Entry 1AR8 (X-ray diffraction, 2.90 A resolution); this record covers chains 1 and 3 of the 5 polymer chains in the assembly.

Chain 1:
Molecule: P1/mahoney poliovirus
Organism: Human poliovirus 1
Notes: fragment: virus protomer
Reference sequence: P03300 (POLH_POL1M); residues 1-302 here correspond to UniProt positions 579-880 (UniProt number = residue number + 578)
Amino-acid sequence (302 residues; numbered 1 to 302; the number before each row is that of its first residue):
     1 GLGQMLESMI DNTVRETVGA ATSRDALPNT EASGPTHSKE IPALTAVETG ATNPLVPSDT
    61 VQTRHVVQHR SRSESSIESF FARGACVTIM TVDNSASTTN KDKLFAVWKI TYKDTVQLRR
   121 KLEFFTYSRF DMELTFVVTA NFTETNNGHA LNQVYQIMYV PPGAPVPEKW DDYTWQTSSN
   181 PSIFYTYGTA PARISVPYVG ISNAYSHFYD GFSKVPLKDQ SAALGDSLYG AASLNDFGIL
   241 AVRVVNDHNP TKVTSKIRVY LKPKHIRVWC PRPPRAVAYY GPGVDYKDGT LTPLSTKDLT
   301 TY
Not modelled in the structure: 1-19
Sequence notes: engineered mutation Ser95 (Pro673 in P03300)
Small-molecule neighbours: sphingosine (SPH): Ile110, Tyr112, Met132, Leu134, Ile157, Tyr159, Pro181, Ile183, Ile194, Val196, Val199, Tyr205, Ser206, His207, Asp236, Phe237, Leu240

Chain 3:
Molecule: P1/mahoney poliovirus
Organism: Human poliovirus 1
Notes: fragment: virus protomer; engineered mutation(s): CHAIN 1, P95S
Reference sequence: P03300 (POLH_POL1M); residues 1-238 here correspond to UniProt positions 341-578 (UniProt number = residue number + 340)
Amino-acid sequence (238 residues; numbered 1 to 238; the number before each row is that of its first residue):
     1 GLPVMNTPGS NQYLTADNFQ SPCALPEFDV TPPIDIPGEV KNMMELAEID TMIPFDLSAT
    61 KKNTMEMYRV RLSDKPHTDD PILCLSLSPA SDPRLSHTML GEILNYYTHW AGSLKFTFLF
   121 CGSMMATGKL LVSYAPPGAD PPKKRKEAML GTHVIWDIGL QSSCTMVVPW ISNTTYRQTI
   181 DDSFTEGGYI SVFYQTRIVV PLSTPREMDI LGFVSACNDF SVRLLRDTTH IEQKALAQ
Not modelled in the structure: 236-238
Sequence notes: conflict Ser123 (Phe463 in P03300)

Chain 1 / chain 3 interface:
Contacting residue pairs (180):
  Leu27(1) - Asn218(3)
  Leu27(1) - Asp219(3)
  Leu27(1) - Phe220(3)
  Pro28(1) - Asn218(3)
  Ala43(1) - Cys164(3)
  Ala43(1) - Thr165(3)  hydrogen bond (backbone-backbone)
  Leu44(1) - Gln161(3)
  Leu44(1) - Ser163(3)
  Thr45(1) - Gln161(3)
  Thr45(1) - Ser162(3)  hydrogen bond (backbone-backbone)
  Thr45(1) - Ser163(3)  hydrogen bond (backbone-backbone)
  Thr45(1) - Thr165(3)
  Ala46(1) - Ser162(3)
  Ala46(1) - Ser163(3)
  Val47(1) - Thr117(3)
  Val47(1) - Leu119(3)  hydrophobic
  Val47(1) - Ser163(3)  hydrogen bond (backbone-side chain)
  Glu48(1) - Leu119(3)
  Glu48(1) - Ser162(3)  hydrogen bond
  Thr52(1) - Glu48(3)
  Thr52(1) - Asp50(3)  hydrogen bond (side chain-backbone)
  Thr52(1) - Lys115(3)
  Thr52(1) - Ser215(3)
  Asn53(1) - Lys115(3)  hydrogen bond (backbone-side chain)
  Asn53(1) - Thr165(3)  hydrogen bond
  Leu55(1) - Lys115(3)
  Leu55(1) - Thr165(3)
  Leu55(1) - Val167(3)  hydrophobic
  Leu55(1) - Cys217(3)  hydrogen bond (backbone-side chain)
  Val56(1) - Asn218(3)
  Pro57(1) - Ser113(3)
  Pro57(1) - Val167(3)  hydrophobic
  Pro57(1) - Pro169(3)  hydrophobic
  Thr60(1) - Val167(3)
  Val61(1) - Thr152(3)
  Arg70(1) - Ala111(3)
  Arg70(1) - Gly112(3)
  Arg70(1) - Tyr176(3)
  Arg70(1) - Asp219(3)  hydrogen bond (side chain-backbone)
  Arg70(1) - Ser221(3)  hydrogen bond
  Ser71(1) - Ser221(3)
  Arg72(1) - Asn42(3)  hydrogen bond (backbone-side chain)
  Arg72(1) - Met44(3)
  Arg72(1) - Glu48(3)  salt bridge
  Arg72(1) - Cys217(3)
  Arg72(1) - Asn218(3)
  Arg72(1) - Phe220(3)  hydrogen bond (side chain-backbone)
  Glu74(1) - Tyr107(3)  hydrogen bond (backbone-side chain)
  Glu74(1) - Arg223(3)
  Glu74(1) - Leu224(3)  hydrogen bond (side chain-backbone)
  Glu74(1) - Leu225(3)  hydrogen bond (side chain-backbone)
  Ser75(1) - Asn42(3)  hydrogen bond
  Ser75(1) - Met43(3)  hydrogen bond (backbone-backbone)
  Ser75(1) - Met44(3)
  Ser75(1) - Tyr107(3)
  Ser75(1) - Val222(3)
  Ser76(1) - Lys41(3)
  Ser76(1) - Asn42(3)
  Ile77(1) - Val40(3)
  Ile77(1) - Lys41(3)  hydrogen bond (backbone-backbone)
  Ile77(1) - Met43(3)  hydrophobic
  Ser79(1) - Leu225(3)
  Phe80(1) - Met43(3)  hydrophobic
  Phe80(1) - Tyr106(3)  hydrophobic
  Phe80(1) - Tyr107(3)
  Phe80(1) - Leu225(3)
  Ala82(1) - Ala16(3)
  Arg83(1) - Thr15(3)
  Arg83(1) - Ala16(3)
  Arg83(1) - Leu225(3)
  Gly84(1) - Tyr13(3)
  Gly84(1) - Thr15(3)  hydrogen bond (backbone-backbone)
  Asp114(1) - Gln233(3)  hydrogen bond (backbone-side chain)
  Thr115(1) - Gln233(3)
  Val116(1) - Glu232(3)
  Val116(1) - Gln233(3)  hydrogen bond (backbone-side chain)
  Gln117(1) - Asp227(3)
  Arg120(1) - Glu102(3)  salt bridge
  Arg120(1) - Tyr106(3)  hydrogen bond
  Arg120(1) - Thr228(3)
  Arg120(1) - His230(3)
  Arg120(1) - Ile231(3)
  Lys121(1) - Tyr106(3)
  Phe124(1) - Tyr106(3)  hydrophobic
  Phe125(1) - Val40(3)  hydrophobic
  Phe125(1) - Met43(3)  hydrophobic
  Arg129(1) - Val30(3)
  Arg129(1) - Thr31(3)  hydrogen bond (side chain-backbone)
  Arg129(1) - Pro32(3)  hydrogen bond (side chain-backbone)
  Arg129(1) - Pro33(3)
  Glu133(1) - Phe19(3)
  Thr135(1) - Tyr13(3)
  Val137(1) - Tyr13(3)  hydrophobic
  Pro181(1) - Ala24(3)
  Pro181(1) - Leu25(3)  hydrophobic
  Ala190(1) - Asn11(3)
  Pro191(1) - Asn11(3)
  Pro191(1) - Tyr13(3)  hydrophobic
  Arg193(1) - Tyr13(3)
  Arg193(1) - Asp17(3)  salt bridge
  Arg193(1) - Ser21(3)
  Arg193(1) - Pro22(3)
  Ile194(1) - Ser21(3)
  Ile194(1) - Pro22(3)
  Ser195(1) - Ser21(3)  hydrogen bond
  Ser195(1) - Pro22(3)  hydrogen bond (backbone-backbone)
  Ser195(1) - Cys23(3)
  Ser195(1) - Ala24(3)  hydrogen bond (backbone-backbone)
  Pro197(1) - Cys23(3)
  Pro197(1) - Val30(3)  hydrophobic
  Tyr198(1) - Phe28(3)
  Tyr198(1) - Val30(3)
  Tyr198(1) - Thr31(3)
  Val199(1) - Leu25(3)  hydrophobic
  Val199(1) - Phe28(3)  hydrophobic
  Gly200(1) - Thr31(3)
  Ser202(1) - Thr31(3)
  Asn203(1) - Thr31(3)
  Asn203(1) - Pro32(3)  hydrogen bond (side chain-backbone)
  Asn203(1) - Ile34(3)
  Ala204(1) - Ile36(3)  hydrophobic
  Tyr260(1) - Tyr13(3)
  Lys262(1) - Asp17(3)  hydrogen bond (side chain-backbone)
  Arg267(1) - Pro33(3)
  Arg267(1) - Glu39(3)  salt bridge
  Val268(1) - Glu39(3)
  Val268(1) - Val40(3)  hydrogen bond (backbone-backbone)
  Trp269(1) - Ile36(3)  hydrogen bond (side chain-backbone)
  Trp269(1) - Pro37(3)
  Trp269(1) - Gly38(3)
  Trp269(1) - Glu39(3)
  Cys270(1) - Pro37(3)  hydrogen bond (side chain-backbone)
  Cys270(1) - Gly38(3)  hydrogen bond (backbone-backbone)
  Pro271(1) - Gly38(3)
  Pro271(1) - Val40(3)  hydrophobic
  Pro271(1) - Leu46(3)  hydrophobic
  Arg272(1) - Met99(3)
  Pro274(1) - Met99(3)
  Pro274(1) - Glu102(3)
  Thr292(1) - Asn63(3)
  Pro293(1) - Asn63(3)
  Leu294(1) - Leu57(3)  hydrophobic
  Leu294(1) - Lys62(3)
  Leu294(1) - Asn63(3)  hydrogen bond (backbone-side chain)
  Leu294(1) - Met67(3)  hydrophobic
  Leu294(1) - His97(3)
  Ser295(1) - Leu57(3)
  Ser295(1) - Lys62(3)
  Thr296(1) - Leu57(3)
  Thr296(1) - Ala59(3)
  Thr296(1) - Lys62(3)  hydrogen bond
  Lys297(1) - Leu57(3)  hydrogen bond (backbone-backbone)
  Lys297(1) - Ser58(3)  hydrogen bond (backbone-backbone)
  Lys297(1) - Pro93(3)
  Lys297(1) - Arg94(3)
  Asp298(1) - Ser58(3)
  Asp298(1) - Arg94(3)  hydrogen bond (backbone-side chain)
  Leu299(1) - Phe55(3)
  Leu299(1) - Asp56(3)
  Leu299(1) - Ile82(3)
  Leu299(1) - Leu83(3)
  Leu299(1) - Cys84(3)  hydrogen bond (backbone-backbone)
  Thr300(1) - Pro81(3)
  Thr300(1) - Ile82(3)
  Thr300(1) - Leu83(3)
  Thr300(1) - Cys84(3)  hydrogen bond (backbone-side chain)
  Thr300(1) - Lys143(3)  hydrogen bond (backbone-side chain)
  Thr301(1) - Cys84(3)
  Thr301(1) - Arg94(3)  hydrogen bond (backbone-side chain)
  Tyr302(1) - Cys84(3)  hydrophobic
  Tyr302(1) - Leu85(3)
  Tyr302(1) - Ser86(3)  hydrogen bond (backbone-side chain)
  Tyr302(1) - Asp92(3)
  Tyr302(1) - Arg94(3)  hydrogen bond (backbone-side chain)
  Tyr302(1) - Pro141(3)  hydrophobic
  Tyr302(1) - Pro142(3)  hydrogen bond (side chain-backbone)
  Tyr302(1) - Lys143(3)
  Tyr302(1) - Tyr189(3)  hydrophobic
  Tyr302(1) - Ile190(3)
  Tyr302(1) - Ser191(3)
Interface residues without a listed pair, chain 1 (82 interface residues in all): Ile41, Tyr127, Val196, Lys264, Pro273, Arg275, Val277, Ala278, Tyr279, Leu291
Interface residues without a listed pair, chain 3 (97 interface residues in all): Asn18, Ile49, Pro54, Val70, Ile103, Trp156, Asp157, Thr175, Phe213

Overview:
The interface between chain 1 and chain 3 involves 82 residues on one side and 97 on the other; the contacts
include 46 hydrogen bonds and 4 salt bridges. Polar pairs include Arg72(1)-Glu48(3), Arg120(1)-Glu102(3) and
Arg193(1)-Asp17(3). Sphingosine is bound between chain 1 and chain 3.
Here chain 1 is P1/mahoney poliovirus and chain 3 is P1/mahoney poliovirus, both from Human poliovirus 1.
Entry 1AR8 (P1/mahoney poliovirus, mutant P1095S) was determined by X-ray diffraction together with 1AR6,
1AR7, 1AR9, 1ASJ and 1AL2 from the same study.
